Entry 4OMP (X-ray diffraction, 2.00 A resolution); this record covers chain A.

Chain A:
Molecule: Proto-oncogene tyrosine-protein kinase Src
Source organism: Gallus gallus
Notes: EC 2.7.10.2; fragment: SH3 domain
UniProtKB: P00523 (SRC_CHICK); residues 85-139 here = UniProt positions 85-139
Chain sequence (76 residues; numbered 64 to 139; the number before each row is that of its first residue):
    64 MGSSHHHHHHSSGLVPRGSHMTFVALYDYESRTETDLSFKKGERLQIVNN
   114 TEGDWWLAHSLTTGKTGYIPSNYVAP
Not modelled in the structure: 64-83
Construct notes: initiating methionine (64); expression tag (65-84); engineered mutation Lys128 (Gln in P00523)
From the paper describing this entry:
  - self-association interface (contacts with another copy of this molecule); pairs are residue here / residue on that copy: Glu106-Ser123 (hydrogen bond), Lys128-Glu106 (water-mediated contact)
  - mutagenesis - Q128K: increased stability

Overview:
From the paper: Q128K increases stability; a self-association interface involving Glu106 and Lys128.
Chain A is Proto-oncogene tyrosine-protein kinase Src (Gallus gallus); the structure, Crystal structure of the
intertwined dimer of the c-Src tyrosine kinase SH3 domain mutant Q128K, was determined by X-ray diffraction,
deposited together with 4OML, 4OMN, 4OMO, 4JZ3 and 4JZ4.
